6A5N - chains A and C of the 3 polymer chains in the assembly; structure by X-ray diffraction, 2.40 A resolution.

# Chain A
Protein: Histone-lysine N-methyltransferase, H3 lysine-9 specific SUVH6
Source organism: Arabidopsis thaliana
Notes: EC 2.1.1.43
UniProtKB: Q8VZ17 (SUVH6_ARATH); residue numbers follow UniProt; this construct covers 264-790
Sequence (527 residues; each row starts with the number of its first residue):
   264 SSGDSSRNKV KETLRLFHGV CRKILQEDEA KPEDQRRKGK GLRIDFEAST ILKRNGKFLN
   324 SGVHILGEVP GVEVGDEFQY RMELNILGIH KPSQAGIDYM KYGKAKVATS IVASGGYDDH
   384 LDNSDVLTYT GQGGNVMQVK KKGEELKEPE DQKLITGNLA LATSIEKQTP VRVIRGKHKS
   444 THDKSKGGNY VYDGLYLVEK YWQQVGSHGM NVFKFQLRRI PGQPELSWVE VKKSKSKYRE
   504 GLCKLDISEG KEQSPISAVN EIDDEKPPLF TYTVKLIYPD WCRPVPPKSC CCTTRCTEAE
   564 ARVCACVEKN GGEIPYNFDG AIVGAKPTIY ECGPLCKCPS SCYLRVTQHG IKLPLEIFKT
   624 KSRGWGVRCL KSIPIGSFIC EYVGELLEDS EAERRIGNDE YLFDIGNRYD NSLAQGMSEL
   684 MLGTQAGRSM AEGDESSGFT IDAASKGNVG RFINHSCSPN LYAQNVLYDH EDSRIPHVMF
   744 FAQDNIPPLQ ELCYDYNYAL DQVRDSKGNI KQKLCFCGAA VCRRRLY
Not modelled in the structure: 264-265, 399-411, 781-790
Construct notes: engineered mutation Leu777 (Pro in Q8VZ17)
UniProt features mapped onto this chain:
  - binding site (Zn(2+)): Cys553, Cys554, Cys555, Cys559, Cys567, Cys569, Cys595, Cys599, Cys601, Cys605, Cys720, Cys778, Cys780, Cys785
  - binding site (S-adenosyl-L-methionine): Arg626 to Trp628, Asp662, Tyr664, Arg714, Asn717, His718
Ion coordination: Zn2+ site 1: Cys553, Cys569, Cys595, Cys599; Zn2+ site 2: Cys553, Cys555, Cys559, Cys567; Zn2+ site 3: Cys559, Cys595, Cys601, Cys605
From the paper describing this entry:
  - binding site for the 14-nt DNA strand: Gln357
  - binding site for the 14-nt DNA strand (chain C): Tyr380, Tyr392, Gln395

# Chain C
Molecule: 14-nt DNA strand
Sequence (14 nucleotides; row label = number of the first residue in the row):
     1 GAGTACTCAG CAGT
Not modelled in the structure: 1
Modified residues: 5CM (5-methyl-2'-deoxy-cytidine-5'-monophosphate) at position 8

# Chain A / chain C interface
Pairs across the interface (39):
  Lys301(A) with DA12(C), phosphate contact
  Gly302(A) with DA12(C), hydrogen bond to the phosphate; DG13(C), phosphate contact
  Lys303(A) with DA12(C), hydrogen bond to the phosphate
  Gly304(A) with DA12(C), hydrogen bond to the phosphate
  Leu305(A) with DA12(C), phosphate contact
  Arg306(A) with DA9(C), base contact; DG10(C), hydrogen bond to the sugar
  Asp308(A) with DG10(C), sugar contact
  Tyr343(A) with DG10(C), phosphate contact; DC11(C), phosphate contact
  Arg344(A) with DA9(C), salt bridge to the phosphate; DG10(C), hydrogen bond to the phosphate
  Ser356(A) with DA9(C), sugar contact
  Gln357(A) with DT7(C), base contact; 5CM_8(C), sugar contact; DA9(C), phosphate contact
  Ala358(A) with DT7(C), phosphate contact; 5CM_8(C), phosphate contact
  Gly359(A) with 5CM_8(C), hydrogen bond to the phosphate
  Val375(A) with 5CM_8(C), base contact; DA9(C), phosphate contact
  Ala376(A) with 5CM_8(C), base contact
  Ser377(A) with 5CM_8(C), hydrogen bond to the base; DA9(C), hydrogen bond to the phosphate
  Gly378(A) with 5CM_8(C), hydrogen bond to the base
  Gly379(A) with 5CM_8(C), hydrogen bond to the base
  Tyr380(A) with 5CM_8(C), hydrogen bond to the phosphate
  Asp382(A) with 5CM_8(C), hydrogen bond to the base
  Tyr392(A) with 5CM_8(C), base contact
  Thr393(A) with 5CM_8(C), hydrogen bond to the base
  Gly394(A) with 5CM_8(C), base contact
  Gln395(A) with 5CM_8(C), phosphate contact
  Lys442(A) with DA9(C), salt bridge to the phosphate; DG10(C), phosphate contact
  Lys449(A) with DG10(C), phosphate contact; DC11(C), salt bridge to the phosphate
  Tyr453(A) with DA9(C), phosphate contact; DG10(C), hydrogen bond to the phosphate
Other interface residues (no listed pair), chain A (34 interface residues in all): Arg300, Gln342, Gly396, Gly397, Thr444, Asp446, Asn452

# In short
34 residues of chain A and 7 residues of chain C are in contact, with 14 hydrogen bonds and 3 salt bridges.
Among the polar pairs are Ser377(A)-5CM_8(C), Gly378(A)-5CM_8(C) and Gly379(A)-5CM_8(C). From the paper: a
binding site for the 14-nt DNA strand (chain C) at Tyr380(A), Tyr392(A) and Gln395(A); a binding site for the
14-nt DNA strand at Gln357(A).
Chain A is Histone-lysine N-methyltransferase, H3 lysine-9 specific SUVH6 (Arabidopsis thaliana) and chain C
is a 14-nt DNA strand; the structure, Crystal structure of Arabidopsis thaliana SUVH6 in complex with
methylated DNA, was determined by X-ray diffraction together with 6A5K and 6A5M from the same study.
